PDB entry 1DH3 | X-ray diffraction, 3.00 A resolution | chains D and C of the 4 polymer chains in the assembly

== Chain D ==
Molecule: 21-nt DNA strand
Sequence (21 nucleotides; each row starts with the number of its first residue; note: 1 number in that range is skipped by the numbering (no residue carries it; nothing is unmodelled there); numbers below 1 keep their minus sign (DC-11 is residue -11)):
   -11 CCTTGGCTGA C
     1 GTCAGCCAAG

== Chain C ==
Name: Transcription factor creb
Source organism: Mus musculus
UniProt: Q01147 (CREB1_MOUSE); residues 285-339 here correspond to UniProt positions 201-255 (UniProt number = residue number - 84)
Amino-acid sequence (55 residues; each row starts with the number of its first residue):
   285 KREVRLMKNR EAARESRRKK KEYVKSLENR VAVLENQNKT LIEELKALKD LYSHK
Construct notes: engineered mutation Ser300 (Cys216 in Q01147), Ser300 (Cys253 in Q01147), Ser310 (Cys226 in Q01147)

== Interface between chain D and chain C ==
Pairs across the interface - 12 pairs, chain D then chain C:
  DA-2(D) - Lys305(C)  salt bridge to the phosphate
  DC-1(D) - Arg298(C)  salt bridge to the phosphate
  DC-1(D) - Arg301(C)  salt bridge to the phosphate
  DG1(D) - Arg294(C)  salt bridge to the phosphate
  DG1(D) - Arg298(C)  salt bridge to the phosphate
  DG1(D) - Arg301(C)  base contact
  DT2(D) - Leu290(C)  phosphate contact
  DT2(D) - Arg294(C)  salt bridge to the phosphate
  DC3(D) - Arg286(C)  salt bridge to the phosphate
  DC3(D) - Leu290(C)  phosphate contact
  DC3(D) - Asn293(C)  hydrogen bond to the base
  DA4(D) - Asn293(C)  base contact
Also at the interface, not in a pair above, chain C (8 interface residues in all): Ala297

== In short ==
6 residues of chain D and 8 residues of chain C are in contact, with 1 hydrogen bond and 7 salt bridges. Polar
contacts include DC3(D)-Asn293(C), DA-2(D)-Lys305(C) and DC-1(D)-Arg298(C).
Here chain D is a 21-nt DNA strand and chain C is Transcription factor creb (Mus musculus). Entry 1DH3
(Crystal structure of a creb bzip-cre complex reveals the basis for creb faimly selective dimerization and
...) was determined by X-ray diffraction.
